7VXZ - chains A and D of the 5 polymer chains in the assembly; structure by electron microscopy, 3.19 A resolution.

Chain A:
Name: Capsid protein VP1
From: Coxsackievirus B3
UniProt: P03313 (POLG_CXB3N); residues 1-284 here correspond to UniProt positions 571-854 (UniProt number = residue number + 570)
Chain sequence (284 residues; each row starts with the number of its first residue):
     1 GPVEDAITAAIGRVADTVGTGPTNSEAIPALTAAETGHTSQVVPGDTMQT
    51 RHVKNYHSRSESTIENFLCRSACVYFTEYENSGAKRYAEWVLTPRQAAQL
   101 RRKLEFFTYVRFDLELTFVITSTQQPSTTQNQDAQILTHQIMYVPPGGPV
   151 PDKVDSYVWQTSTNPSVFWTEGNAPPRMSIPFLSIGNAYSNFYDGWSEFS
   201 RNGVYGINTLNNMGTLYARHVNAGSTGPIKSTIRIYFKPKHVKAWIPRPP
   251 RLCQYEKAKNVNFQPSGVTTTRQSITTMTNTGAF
Not modelled in the structure: 1-12, 281-284
Sequence notes: conflict Glu80 (Lys650 in P03313)
UniProt features mapped onto this chain:
  - site: Thr281, Gly282 (Cleavage)
From the paper describing this entry:
  - conformationally variable residues (loop rearrangement): Asn211, Asn212, Met213

Chain D:
Name: Capsid protein VP4
From: Coxsackievirus B3
UniProt: P03313 (POLG_CXB3N); residue numbers follow UniProt; this construct covers 1-69
Chain sequence (69 residues; each row starts with the number of its first residue):
     1 MGAQVSTQKTGAHETGLNASGNSIIHYTNINYYKDAASNSANRQDFTQDP
    51 GKFTEPVKDIMIKSLPALN
Not modelled in the structure: 1, 14-24, 69
Sequence notes: conflict Gly16 (Arg in P03313)
UniProt features mapped onto this chain:
  - site: Asn69 (Cleavage)
  - lipidation: Gly2 (N-myristoyl glycine)

How chain A and chain D interact:
Pairs across the interface (37; chain A residue first):
  Ala27(A) with Ser64(D)
  Ile28(A) with Ser64(D)
  Pro29(A) with Lys63(D)
  Thr32(A) with Ala67(D)
  Ala33(A) with Ala67(D)
  Thr36(A) with Val57(D)
  Gly37(A) with Thr54(D)
  His38(A) with Thr54(D); Glu55(D); Val57(D); Met61(D)
  Thr39(A) with Thr54(D), hydrogen bond (backbone-backbone)
  Gln41(A) with Thr54(D); Lys63(D)
  Asp46(A) with Lys63(D)
  Tyr56(A) with His13(D)
  Ser58(A) with Lys9(D), hydrogen bond
  Arg59(A) with Gln48(D)
  Ser60(A) with Lys9(D); Phe46(D)
  Thr63(A) with Asp45(D); Phe46(D)
  Glu65(A) with Ala41(D); Asn42(D), hydrogen bond (side chain-backbone)
  Asn66(A) with Arg43(D); Phe46(D)
  Cys69(A) with Ala41(D), hydrophobic; Arg43(D), hydrogen bond (backbone-side chain)
  Asp113(A) with Ala37(D)
  Ser179(A) with Ala37(D), hydrogen bond (side chain-backbone); Ser38(D)
  Lys240(A) with Ala37(D), hydrogen bond (side chain-backbone); Asn39(D), hydrogen bond (side chain-backbone)
  His241(A) with Asn39(D); Ser40(D), hydrogen bond (side chain-backbone); Asn42(D)
  Pro247(A) with Phe53(D)
Also at the interface, not in a pair above, chain A (26 interface residues in all): Pro181, Lys238
Also at the interface, not in a pair above, chain D (25 interface residues in all): Ala12, Ala36, Pro56, Pro66, Leu68

Summary:
The interface between chain A and chain D involves 26 residues on one side and 25 on the other; the contacts
include 8 hydrogen bonds. Polar pairs include Ser58(A)-Lys9(D), Glu65(A)-Asn42(D) and Cys69(A)-Arg43(D). From
the paper: conformational variability at Asn211(A), Asn212(A) and Met213(A).
Chain A is Capsid protein VP1 and chain D is Capsid protein VP4, both from Coxsackievirus B3; the structure,
Coxsackievirus B3 at pH7.4 (VP3-234Q) incubation with coxsackievirus and adenovirus receptor for 20min, was
determined by electron microscopy, deposited together with 7VXH, 7VY0, 7VY5, 7VY6, 7VYK, 7VYL and 3 further
entries.
